Entry 4TLM (X-ray diffraction, 3.77 A resolution); this record covers chains A and D of the 4 polymer chains in the assembly.

[Chain A]
Protein: receptor subunit GluN1
Organism: Xenopus laevis
UniProtKB: C0KD18 (C0KD18_XENLA); aligned to UniProt positions 22-828 over residues 22-828 (the alignment contains insertions or deletions, so no single offset holds)
Chain sequence (823 residues; each row starts with the number of its first residue):
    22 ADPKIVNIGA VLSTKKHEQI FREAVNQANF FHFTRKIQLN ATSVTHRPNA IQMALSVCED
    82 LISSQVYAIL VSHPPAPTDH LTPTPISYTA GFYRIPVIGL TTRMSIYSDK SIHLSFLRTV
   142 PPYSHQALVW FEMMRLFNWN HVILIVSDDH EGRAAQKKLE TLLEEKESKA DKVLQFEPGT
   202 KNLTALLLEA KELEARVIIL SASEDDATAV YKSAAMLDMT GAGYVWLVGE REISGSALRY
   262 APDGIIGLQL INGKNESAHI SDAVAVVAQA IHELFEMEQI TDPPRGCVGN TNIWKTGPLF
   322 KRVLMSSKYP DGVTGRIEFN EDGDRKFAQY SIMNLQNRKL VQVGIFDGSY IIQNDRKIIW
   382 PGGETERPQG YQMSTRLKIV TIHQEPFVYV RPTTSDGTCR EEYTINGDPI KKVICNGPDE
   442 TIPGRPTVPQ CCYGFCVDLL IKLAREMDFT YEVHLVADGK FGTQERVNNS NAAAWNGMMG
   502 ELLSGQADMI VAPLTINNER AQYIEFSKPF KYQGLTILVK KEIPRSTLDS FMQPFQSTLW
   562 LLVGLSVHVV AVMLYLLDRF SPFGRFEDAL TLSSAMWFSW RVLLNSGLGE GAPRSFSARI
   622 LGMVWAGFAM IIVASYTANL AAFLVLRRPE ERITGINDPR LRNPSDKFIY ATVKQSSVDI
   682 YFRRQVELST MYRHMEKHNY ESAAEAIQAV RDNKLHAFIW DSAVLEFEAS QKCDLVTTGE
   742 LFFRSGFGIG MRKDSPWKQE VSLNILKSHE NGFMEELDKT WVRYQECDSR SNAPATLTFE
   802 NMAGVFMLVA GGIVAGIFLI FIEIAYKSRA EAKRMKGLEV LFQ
Unresolved in the structure: 22, 547-549, 583-590, 650-653, 834-844
Cystine bridges: Cys79-Cys308, Cys420-Cys452, Cys436-Cys453, Cys734-Cys788
Covalently attached groups: N-acetylglucosamine (NAG) linked to Asn61
Differences from the reference sequence: engineered mutation Ala22 (Cys in C0KD18), Phe51 (Lys in C0KD18), Phe52 (Arg in C0KD18), Gln300 (Asn in C0KD18), Gln350 (Asn in C0KD18), Asp368 (Asn in C0KD18), Asp440 (Asn in C0KD18), Asp469 (Asn in C0KD18), Ala493 (Lys in C0KD18), Ala494 (Lys in C0KD18), Ala495 (Glu in C0KD18), Arg602 (Gly610 in C0KD18), Leu609 (Ile617 in C0KD18), Arg648 (Asp656 in C0KD18), Glu761 (Asn769 in C0KD18); insertion (829-837); expression tag (838-844)
Ligand contacts:
  - 1-aminocyclopropanecarboxylic acid (1AC): Phe482, Pro514, Leu515, Thr516, Arg521, Ser677, Ser678, Trp721, Asp722
  - N-acetylglucosamine (NAG; 2-acetamido-2-deoxy-beta-D-glucopyranose): Asn273, Asn276, Ala279, Val334
  - QEM (4-[(1R,2S)-3-(4-benzylpiperidin-1-yl)-1-hydroxy-2-methylpropyl]phenol): Tyr109, Thr110, Phe113, Arg115, Lys131, Ser132, Ile133, His134, Leu135

[Chain D]
Protein: receptor subunit GluN2B
Organism: Xenopus laevis
UniProtKB: A7XY94 (A7XY94_XENLA); aligned in 2 segments with insertions or deletions, so no single offset holds: 20-381 ~ UniProt 20-381; 382-825 ~ UniProt 386-839
Chain sequence (824 residues; each row starts with the number of its first residue):
    20 SRAYAQKHPN MDIAVILVGT TEEVAIKDVH EKDDFHHLPV TPRVELVTMQ ESDPKSIITR
    80 ICDLMSDKKV QGVVFGDDTD QEAIAQILDF ISVQTLTPIL GIHGGSSMIM ADKEEASMFF
   140 QFGPSIEQQA SVMLNIMEEY DWYIFSIVTT YFPGYQDFEN KVRSTIENSF VGWELEEVIH
   200 LDMSLDDIDS KIQNQLCKLQ SPVILLYCTK EEATYIFEVA HSVGLTGYGF TWIVPSLVAG
   260 DTDTVPDEFP TGLISVSYDE WDYDLPARVR DGIAIITTAA STMLSEHNSI PQSKSSCNNI
   320 QESRVYEAHM LKRYLINVTF EGRDLSFSED GYQMHPKLVI ILLNQERKWE RVGKYKDRSL
   380 KMWPVFDLYP NSEEHKDEHL SIVTLEEAPF VIVEDVDPLS GTCMRNTVPC RKQIRPENRT
   440 EEGGNYIKRC CKGFCIDILK KIAKTVKFTY DLYLVTNGKH GKKINGVWNG MIGEVVTKRA
   500 YMAVGSLTIN EERSEVVDFS VPFIETGISV MVSRSNGTVS PSAFLEPFSA DVWVMMFVML
   560 LIVSAVAVFV FEYFSPVGYN GPSFTIGKAI WLLWGLVFNN SLPVQNPKGT TSKIMVSVWA
   620 FFAVIFLASY TANLAAFMIQ RRYVDQVSGL SDKKFQRPND FSPAFRFGTV PNGSTERNIR
   680 NNYLEMHSYM VKFNQRSVQD ALLSLKSGKL DAFIYDAAVL NYMAGRDEGC KLVTIGSGKV
   740 FATTGYGIAI QKDSGWKRQV DLAILQLFGD GEMEELEALW LTGICHNEKN EVMSSQLDID
   800 NMAGVFYMLA AAMALSLITF IMEHLFYKSR AEAKRMKGLE VLFQ
Unresolved in the structure: 20-29, 383-396, 434-445, 537-540, 572-582, 789-793, 829-843
Cystine bridges: Cys81-Cys316, Cys422-Cys449, Cys429-Cys450, Cys729-Cys784
Covalently attached groups: N-acetylglucosamine (NAG) linked to Asn671
Differences from the reference sequence: engineered mutation Ser20 (Met in A7XY94), Arg21 (Gly in A7XY94), Ala22 (Cys in A7XY94), Glu64 (Ala in A7XY94), Gln69 (Asn in A7XY94), Cys216 (Lys in A7XY94), Asp343 (Asn in A7XY94), Val486 (Thr490 in A7XY94), Leu601 (Val615 in A7XY94), Arg640 (Glu654 in A7XY94), Arg641 (Glu655 in A7XY94); insertion (826-836); expression tag (837-843)
Ligand contacts:
  - JEG (trans-1-aminocyclobutane-1,3-dicarboxylic acid): His479, Ser505, Leu506, Thr507, Val669, Gly672, Ser673, Thr674, Tyr714, Asp715
  - QEM (4-[(1R,2S)-3-(4-benzylpiperidin-1-yl)-1-hydroxy-2-methylpropyl]phenol): Ala102, Gln105, Ile106, Phe109, Thr169, Tyr170, Phe171
Swiss-Prot annotation at these positions:
  - binding site (Zn(2+)): His122, Glu279
  - glycosylation (N-linked (GlcNAc...) asparagine): Asn336, Asn681
  - binding site (L-glutamate): Thr507, Arg512

[Interface between chain A and chain D]
Pairs across the interface (45; chain A residue first):
  Asn519(A) - Leu761(D)
  Asn519(A) - Leu764(D)
  Pro530(A) - Pro521(D)  hydrophobic
  Phe531(A) - Thr742(D)
  Tyr533(A) - Pro521(D)  hydrophobic
  Tyr533(A) - Thr742(D)
  Tyr533(A) - Thr743(D)
  Tyr533(A) - Gly744(D)  hydrogen bond (side chain-backbone)
  Trp598(A) - Lys612(D)
  Leu605(A) - Ala619(D)  hydrophobic
  Asn606(A) - Asn599(D)
  Val634(A) - Val623(D)  hydrophobic
  Tyr637(A) - Ala627(D)  hydrophobic
  Leu641(A) - Ala631(D)  hydrophobic
  Tyr682(A) - Phe767(D)  hydrogen bond (side chain-backbone)
  Tyr682(A) - Gly768(D)
  Tyr682(A) - Gly770(D)
  Gln686(A) - Gly768(D)
  Glu688(A) - Asp769(D)
  Glu688(A) - Glu771(D)
  Arg745(A) - Phe767(D)
  Leu764(A) - Glu510(D)
  Leu764(A) - Glu514(D)
  Leu767(A) - Ile508(D)  hydrophobic
  Leu767(A) - Asn509(D)
  Leu767(A) - Glu510(D)
  Leu767(A) - Ser513(D)
  Lys768(A) - Glu510(D)
  His770(A) - Ala741(D)
  His770(A) - Thr742(D)  hydrogen bond
  Glu771(A) - Asn509(D)
  Glu771(A) - Glu510(D)  hydrogen bond (side chain-backbone)
  Glu771(A) - Asn677(D)
  Glu771(A) - Asn681(D)
  Asn772(A) - Asn681(D)
  Glu776(A) - Phe740(D)
  Asn793(A) - Gln639(D)
  Ala796(A) - Glu545(D)
  Ala796(A) - Pro546(D)
  Ala796(A) - Asn632(D)
  Thr797(A) - Ser548(D)
  Leu798(A) - Ser548(D)
  Thr799(A) - Ser548(D)
  Phe800(A) - Ser548(D)
  Phe800(A) - Asp550(D)
Interface residues without a listed pair, chain A (30 interface residues in all): Asn518, Gln760, Val810
Interface residues without a listed pair, chain D (38 interface residues in all): Phe522, Glu524, Lys607, Phe621, Lys751, Gln765

[Summary]
The interface between chain A and chain D involves 30 residues on one side and 38 on the other, with 4
hydrogen bonds. Among the polar pairs are Tyr533(A)-Gly744(D), Tyr682(A)-Phe767(D) and His770(A)-Thr742(D).
Bound to chain A: N-acetylglucosamine, 1-aminocyclopropanecarboxylic acid and compound QEM.
Here chain A is receptor subunit GluN1 and chain D is receptor subunit GluN2B, both from Xenopus laevis. Entry
4TLM (Crystal structure of GluN1/GluN2B NMDA receptor, structure 2) was determined by X-ray diffraction (same
publication as 4TLL).
